PDB entry 5A1X | electron microscopy, 23.00 A resolution (very low resolution: no residue pairs are listed; an interface is given only as per-side residue counts) | chains C and D of the 17 polymer chains in the assembly

Chain C:
Molecule: Coatomer subunit alpha
Source organism: Mus musculus
UniProt: Q8CIE6 (COPA_MOUSE); residue numbers follow UniProt; this construct covers 1-1224
Sequence (1262 residues; row label = number of the first residue in the row):
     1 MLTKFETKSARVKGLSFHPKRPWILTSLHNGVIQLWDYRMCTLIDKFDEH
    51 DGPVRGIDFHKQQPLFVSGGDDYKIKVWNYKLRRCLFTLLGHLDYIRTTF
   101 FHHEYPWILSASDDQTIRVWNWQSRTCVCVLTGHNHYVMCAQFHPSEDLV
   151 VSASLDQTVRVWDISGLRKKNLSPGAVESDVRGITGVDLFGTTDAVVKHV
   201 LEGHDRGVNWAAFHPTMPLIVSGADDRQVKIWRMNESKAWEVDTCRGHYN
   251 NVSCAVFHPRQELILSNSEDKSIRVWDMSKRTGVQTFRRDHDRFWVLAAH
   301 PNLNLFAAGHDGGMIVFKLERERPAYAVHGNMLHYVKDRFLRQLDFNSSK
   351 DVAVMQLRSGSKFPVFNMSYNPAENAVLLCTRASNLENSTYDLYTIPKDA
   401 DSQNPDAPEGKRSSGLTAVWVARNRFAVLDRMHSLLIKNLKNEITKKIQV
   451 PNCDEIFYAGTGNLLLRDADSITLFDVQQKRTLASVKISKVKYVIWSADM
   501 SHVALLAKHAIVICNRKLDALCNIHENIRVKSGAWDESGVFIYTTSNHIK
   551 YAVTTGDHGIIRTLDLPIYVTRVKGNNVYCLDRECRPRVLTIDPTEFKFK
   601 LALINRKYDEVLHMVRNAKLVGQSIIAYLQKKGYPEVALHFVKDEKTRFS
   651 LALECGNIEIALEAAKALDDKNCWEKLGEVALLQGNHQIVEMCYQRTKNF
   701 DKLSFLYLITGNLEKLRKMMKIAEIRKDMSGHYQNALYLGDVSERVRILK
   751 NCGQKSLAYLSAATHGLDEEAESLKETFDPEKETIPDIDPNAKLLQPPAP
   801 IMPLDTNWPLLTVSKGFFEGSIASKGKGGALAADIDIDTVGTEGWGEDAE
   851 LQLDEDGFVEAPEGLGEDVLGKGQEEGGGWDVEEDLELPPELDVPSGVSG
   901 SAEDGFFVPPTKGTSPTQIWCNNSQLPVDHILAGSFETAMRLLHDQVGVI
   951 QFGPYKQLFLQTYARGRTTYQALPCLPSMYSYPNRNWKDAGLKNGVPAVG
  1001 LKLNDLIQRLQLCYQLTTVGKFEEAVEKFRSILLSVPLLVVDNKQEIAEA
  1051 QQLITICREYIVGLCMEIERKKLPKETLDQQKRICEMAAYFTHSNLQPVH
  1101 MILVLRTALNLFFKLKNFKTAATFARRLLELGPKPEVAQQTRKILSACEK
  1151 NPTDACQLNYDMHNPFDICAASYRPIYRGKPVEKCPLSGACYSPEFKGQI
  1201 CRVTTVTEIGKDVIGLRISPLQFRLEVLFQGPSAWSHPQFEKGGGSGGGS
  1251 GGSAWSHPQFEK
Unresolved in the structure: 814-1262
Construct notes: expression tag (1225-1262)

Chain D:
Molecule: Coatomer subunit beta'
Source organism: Mus musculus
UniProt: O55029 (COPB2_MOUSE); residues 1-905 here = UniProt positions 1-905
Sequence (905 residues; numbered 1 to 905; the number before each row is that of its first residue):
     1 MPLRLDIKRKLTARSDRVKSVDLHPTEPWMLASLYNGSVCVWNHETQTLV
    51 KTFEVCDLPVRAAKFVARKNWVVTGADDMQIRVFNYNTLERVHMFEAHSD
   101 YIRCIAVHPTQPFILTSSDDMLIKLWDWDKKWSCSQVFEGHTHYVMQIVI
   151 NPKDNNQFASASLDRTIKVWQLGSSSPNFTLEGHEKGVNCIDYYSGGDKP
   201 YLISGADDRLVKIWDYQNKTCVQTLEGHAQNVSCASFHPELPIIITGSED
   251 GTVRIWHSSTYRLESTLNYGMERVWCVASLRGSNNVALGYDEGSIIVKLG
   301 REEPAMSMDANGKIIWAKHSEVQQANLKAMGDTEIKDGERLPLAVKDMGS
   351 CEIYPQTIQHNPNGRFVVVCGDGEYIIYTAMALRNKSFGSAQEFAWAHDS
   401 SEYAIRESNSIVKIFKNFKEKKSFKPDFGAESIYGGFLLGVRSVNGLAFY
   451 DWENTELIRRIEIQPKHIFWSDSGELVCIATEESFFILKYLSEKVLAAQE
   501 THEGVTEDGIEDAFEVLGEIQEIVKTGLWVGDCFIYTSSVNRLNYYVGGE
   551 IVTIAHLDRTMYLLGYIPKDNRLYLGDKELNIVSYSLLVSVLEYQTAVMR
   601 RDFSMADKVLPTIPKEQRTRVAHFLEKQGFKQQALTVSTDPEHRFELALQ
   651 LGELKIAYQLAVEAESEQKWKQLAELAISKCQFSLAQECLHHAQDYGGLL
   701 LLATASGNASMVNKLAEGAERDGKNNVAFMSYFLQGKLDACLELLIRTGR
   751 LPEAAFLARTYLPSQVSRVVKLWRENLSKVNQKAAESLADPTEYENLFPG
   801 LKEAFVVEEWVKETHADLWPAKQYPLVTPNEERNVMEEAKGFQPSRPTAQ
   851 QEPDGKPASSPVIMASQTTHKEEKSLLELEVDLDNLELEDIDTTDINLDE
   901 DILDD
Unresolved in the structure: 804-905
UniProt features mapped onto this chain:
  - modified residue: Lys-627 (N6-acetyllysine), Ser-859 (Phosphoserine)
  - mutagenesis: Arg-254 (R254C: No effect on protein abundance. Mice homozygous for that mutation do not display any developmental abnormality)

Chain C / chain D interface:
At this resolution (23 A) residue pairs are not listed: 28 residues of chain C and 28 of chain D lie at the interface.

Summary:
The chain C/chain D interface involves 28 residues from each chain. UniProt lists one mutagenesis site on
chain D.
Here chain C is Coatomer subunit alpha and chain D is Coatomer subunit beta', both from Mus musculus. Entry
5A1X (The structure of the COPI coat linkage III) was determined by electron microscopy, deposited together
with 5A1U and 5A1W.
